7OU6 - chains AAA and BBB; structure by X-ray diffraction, 2.41 A resolution.

[Chain AAA (and BBB)]
Name: Protein O-GlcNAcase
Organism: Homo sapiens
Notes: EC 3.2.1.169, 3.2.1.-; chain BBB of this document is another copy of the same molecule, construct and numbering; everything in this record applies to it too
UniProt: O60502 (OGA_HUMAN); numbering as in UniProt (aligned over 1-916)
Amino-acid sequence (916 residues; numbered 1 to 916; the number before each row is that of its first residue):
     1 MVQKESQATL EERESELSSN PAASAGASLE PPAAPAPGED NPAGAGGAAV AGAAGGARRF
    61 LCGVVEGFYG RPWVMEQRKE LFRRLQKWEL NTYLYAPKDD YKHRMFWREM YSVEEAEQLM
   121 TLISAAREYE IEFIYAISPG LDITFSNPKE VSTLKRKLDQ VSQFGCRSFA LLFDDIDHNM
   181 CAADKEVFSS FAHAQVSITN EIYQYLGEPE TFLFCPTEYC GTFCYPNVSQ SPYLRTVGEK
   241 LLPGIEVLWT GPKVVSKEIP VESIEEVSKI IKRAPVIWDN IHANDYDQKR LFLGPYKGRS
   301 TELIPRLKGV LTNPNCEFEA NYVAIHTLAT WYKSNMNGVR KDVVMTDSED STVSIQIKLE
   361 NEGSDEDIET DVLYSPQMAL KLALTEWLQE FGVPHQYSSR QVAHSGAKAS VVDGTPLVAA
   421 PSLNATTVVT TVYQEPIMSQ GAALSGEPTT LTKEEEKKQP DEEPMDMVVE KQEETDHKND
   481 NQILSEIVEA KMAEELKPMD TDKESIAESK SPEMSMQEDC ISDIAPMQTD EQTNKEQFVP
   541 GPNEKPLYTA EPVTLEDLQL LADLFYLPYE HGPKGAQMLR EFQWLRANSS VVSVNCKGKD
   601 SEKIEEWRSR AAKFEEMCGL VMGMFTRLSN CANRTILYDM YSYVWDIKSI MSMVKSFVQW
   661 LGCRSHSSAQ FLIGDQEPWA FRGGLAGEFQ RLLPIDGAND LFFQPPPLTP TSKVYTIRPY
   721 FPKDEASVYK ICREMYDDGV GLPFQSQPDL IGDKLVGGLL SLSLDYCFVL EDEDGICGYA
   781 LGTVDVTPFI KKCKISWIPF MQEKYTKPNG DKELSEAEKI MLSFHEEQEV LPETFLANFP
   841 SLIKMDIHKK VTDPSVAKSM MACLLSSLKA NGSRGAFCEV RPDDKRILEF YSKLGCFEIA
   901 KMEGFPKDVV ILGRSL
Unresolved in the structure: 1-58, 337-372, 396-537, 592-602, 664-680, 695-916 (chain BBB: 1-58, 337-371, 396-536, 593-601, 664-676, 680, 694-916)
Small-molecule neighbours: DNJNAc-thiazolidines (1XI; N-[(3Z,6S,7R,8R,8AS)-7,8-bis(oxidanyl)-3-(phenylmethyl)imino-1,5,6,7,8,8A-hexahydro-[1,3]thiazolo[3,4-a]pyridin-6-yl]ethanamide): Gly67, Phe68, Tyr69, Lys98, Asp174, Asp175, Cys215, Tyr219, Phe223, Thr250, Val254, Trp278, Asn280, Ala283, Asp285, Tyr286, Asn313
Reported in the primary citation:
  - binding site for DNJNAc-thiazolidines: Gly67, Lys98, Asp174, Asp175, Tyr219, Phe223, Trp278, Asn280, Asp285, Asn313, Pro678, Trp679
  - conformationally variable residues (loop rearrangement): Trp679
  - catalytic residues: Asp174, Asp175

[Chain AAA / chain BBB interface]
Residue-residue contacts - 120 pairs, chain AAA then chain BBB:
  Tyr69(AAA) - Tyr641(BBB)
  Gly70(AAA) - Tyr641(BBB)
  Arg71(AAA) - Tyr638(BBB)
  Arg71(AAA) - Asp639(BBB)  salt bridge
  Pro72(AAA) - Tyr638(BBB)
  Asp99(AAA) - Arg634(BBB)  hydrogen bond (backbone-side chain)
  Asp99(AAA) - Tyr638(BBB)  hydrogen bond (backbone-side chain)
  Asp99(AAA) - Tyr641(BBB)  hydrogen bond
  Tyr101(AAA) - Arg634(BBB)
  Met105(AAA) - Ser629(BBB)
  Met105(AAA) - Asn630(BBB)
  Phe106(AAA) - Thr549(BBB)
  Phe106(AAA) - Asn630(BBB)
  Arg108(AAA) - Phe538(BBB)
  Arg108(AAA) - Leu547(BBB)
  Leu141(AAA) - Tyr548(BBB)  hydrophobic
  Asp142(AAA) - Lys545(BBB)
  Asp142(AAA) - Pro546(BBB)
  Asp142(AAA) - Leu547(BBB)
  Asp142(AAA) - Tyr548(BBB)  hydrogen bond (side chain-backbone)
  Ile143(AAA) - Lys545(BBB)
  Thr144(AAA) - Glu544(BBB)
  Thr144(AAA) - Lys545(BBB)  hydrogen bond (side chain-backbone)
  Asn147(AAA) - Phe538(BBB)
  Asn147(AAA) - Glu544(BBB)  hydrogen bond
  Glu150(AAA) - Phe538(BBB)
  Cys181(AAA) - Asn543(BBB)
  Cys181(AAA) - Glu544(BBB)
  Cys181(AAA) - Lys545(BBB)  hydrogen bond (side chain-backbone)
  Ala182(AAA) - Asn543(BBB)  hydrogen bond (backbone-backbone)
  Ala183(AAA) - Asn543(BBB)  hydrogen bond (backbone-backbone)
  Lys253(AAA) - Glu677(BBB)
  Val254(AAA) - Pro678(BBB)  hydrophobic
  Asp285(AAA) - Trp645(BBB)
  Tyr286(AAA) - Trp645(BBB)
  Asp287(AAA) - Arg682(BBB)
  Asp287(AAA) - Gly683(BBB)  hydrogen bond (side chain-backbone)
  Gln288(AAA) - Gln288(BBB)
  Gln288(AAA) - Lys289(BBB)
  Gln288(AAA) - Ser642(BBB)
  Gln288(AAA) - Tyr643(BBB)
  Gln288(AAA) - Asp646(BBB)
  Lys289(AAA) - Gln288(BBB)
  Lys289(AAA) - Gly683(BBB)
  Arg290(AAA) - Gly684(BBB)
  Asn543(AAA) - Ala182(BBB)
  Asn543(AAA) - Ala183(BBB)  hydrogen bond (backbone-backbone)
  Glu544(AAA) - Thr144(BBB)
  Glu544(AAA) - Asn147(BBB)
  Lys545(AAA) - Asp142(BBB)
  Lys545(AAA) - Ile143(BBB)
  Lys545(AAA) - Thr144(BBB)  hydrogen bond (backbone-side chain)
  Lys545(AAA) - Cys181(BBB)
  Pro546(AAA) - Asp142(BBB)
  Leu547(AAA) - Asp142(BBB)
  Tyr548(AAA) - Met105(BBB)  hydrophobic
  Tyr548(AAA) - Leu141(BBB)  hydrophobic
  Tyr548(AAA) - Asp142(BBB)  hydrogen bond (backbone-side chain)
  Thr549(AAA) - Met105(BBB)
  Thr549(AAA) - Phe106(BBB)
  Leu564(AAA) - Leu685(BBB)  hydrophobic
  Tyr569(AAA) - Glu677(BBB)  hydrogen bond (side chain-backbone)
  His571(AAA) - Leu685(BBB)
  His571(AAA) - Glu688(BBB)  salt bridge
  Met578(AAA) - Phe689(BBB)
  Leu579(AAA) - Glu688(BBB)
  Leu579(AAA) - Phe689(BBB)
  Phe582(AAA) - Phe689(BBB)  hydrophobic
  Phe582(AAA) - Leu692(BBB)  hydrophobic
  Phe582(AAA) - Leu693(BBB)  hydrophobic
  Arg586(AAA) - Leu692(BBB)
  Ser629(AAA) - Met105(BBB)
  Asn630(AAA) - Met105(BBB)
  Asn630(AAA) - Phe106(BBB)
  Arg634(AAA) - Asp99(BBB)  hydrogen bond (side chain-backbone)
  Arg634(AAA) - Tyr101(BBB)
  Tyr638(AAA) - Arg71(BBB)
  Tyr638(AAA) - Pro72(BBB)
  Tyr638(AAA) - Asp99(BBB)  hydrogen bond (side chain-backbone)
  Asp639(AAA) - Arg71(BBB)  salt bridge
  Tyr641(AAA) - Tyr69(BBB)
  Tyr641(AAA) - Gly70(BBB)
  Tyr641(AAA) - Asp99(BBB)  hydrogen bond
  Ser642(AAA) - Gln288(BBB)
  Tyr643(AAA) - Gln288(BBB)
  Trp645(AAA) - Tyr69(BBB)  hydrophobic
  Trp645(AAA) - Asp285(BBB)
  Trp645(AAA) - Tyr286(BBB)
  Asp646(AAA) - Gln288(BBB)
  Asp646(AAA) - Ala686(BBB)
  Ile647(AAA) - Ala686(BBB)
  Met651(AAA) - Phe689(BBB)  hydrophobic
  Val654(AAA) - Phe689(BBB)  hydrophobic
  Phe681(AAA) - Arg290(BBB)
  Phe681(AAA) - Pro568(BBB)
  Phe681(AAA) - Tyr569(BBB)
  Phe681(AAA) - His571(BBB)
  Arg682(AAA) - Tyr286(BBB)  hydrogen bond (side chain-backbone)
  Arg682(AAA) - Asp287(BBB)
  Gly683(AAA) - Asp287(BBB)  hydrogen bond (backbone-side chain)
  Gly683(AAA) - Lys289(BBB)
  Gly683(AAA) - Arg290(BBB)
  Gly684(AAA) - Arg290(BBB)
  Gly684(AAA) - His571(BBB)
  Leu685(AAA) - Leu564(BBB)  hydrophobic
  Leu685(AAA) - His571(BBB)
  Leu685(AAA) - Gly575(BBB)
  Leu685(AAA) - Leu579(BBB)  hydrophobic
  Ala686(AAA) - Asp646(BBB)
  Ala686(AAA) - Ile647(BBB)
  Ala686(AAA) - Ile650(BBB)  hydrophobic
  Glu688(AAA) - His571(BBB)  salt bridge
  Glu688(AAA) - Leu579(BBB)
  Phe689(AAA) - Met578(BBB)
  Phe689(AAA) - Leu579(BBB)  hydrophobic
  Phe689(AAA) - Phe582(BBB)  hydrophobic
  Phe689(AAA) - Ile650(BBB)  hydrophobic
  Phe689(AAA) - Met651(BBB)  hydrophobic
  Phe689(AAA) - Val654(BBB)  hydrophobic
  Leu692(AAA) - Phe582(BBB)  hydrophobic
Interface residues without a listed pair, chain AAA (70 interface residues in all): Asp100, Val255, Phe538, Gly575, Phe614, Ile650, Phe657, Leu693
Interface residues without a listed pair, chain BBB (69 interface residues in all): Asp100, Arg108, Glu150, Glu570, Phe614, Phe681

[In short]
70 residues of chain AAA and 69 residues of chain BBB are in contact, with 19 hydrogen bonds and 4 salt
bridges. Among the polar pairs are Arg71(AAA)-Asp639(BBB), His571(AAA)-Glu688(BBB) and Asp99(AAA)-Arg634(BBB).
Chain AAA binds DNJNAc-thiazolidines. From the paper: catalytic residues Asp174(AAA) and Asp175(AAA); a
binding site for DNJNAc-thiazolidines at Gly67(AAA), Lys98(AAA) and Asp174(AAA) among others.
Chain AAA and chain BBB are both Protein O-GlcNAcase (Homo sapiens); the structure, Human O-GlcNAc hydrolase
in complex with DNJNAc-thiazolidines, was determined by X-ray diffraction together with 7OU8 from the same
study.
